PDB entry 8TES | electron microscopy, 3.27 A resolution | chains T and U of the 24 polymer chains in the assembly

[Chain T]
Name: Triplex capsid protein 1
Organism: Human herpesvirus 5 strain AD169
Reference sequence: P16783 (TRX1_HCMVA); numbering as in UniProt (aligned over 1-290)
Sequence (290 residues; each row starts with the number of its first residue):
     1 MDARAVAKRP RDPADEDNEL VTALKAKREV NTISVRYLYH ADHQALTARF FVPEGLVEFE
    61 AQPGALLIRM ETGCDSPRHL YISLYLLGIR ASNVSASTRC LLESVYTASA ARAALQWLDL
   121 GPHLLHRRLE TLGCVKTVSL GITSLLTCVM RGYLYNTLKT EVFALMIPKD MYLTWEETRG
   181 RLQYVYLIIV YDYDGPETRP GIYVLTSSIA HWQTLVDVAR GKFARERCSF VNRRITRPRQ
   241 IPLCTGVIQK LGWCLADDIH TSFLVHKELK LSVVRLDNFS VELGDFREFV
Disordered / not traced: 1-43, 155-161

[Chain U]
Name: Triplex capsid protein 2
Organism: Human herpesvirus 5 strain AD169
Reference sequence: P16728 (TRX2_HCMVA); residues 1-306 here = UniProt positions 1-306
Sequence (306 residues; numbered 1 to 306; the number before each row is that of its first residue):
     1 MAAMEANIFC TFDHKLSIAD VGKLTKLVAA VVPIPQRLHL IKHYQLGLHQ FVDHTRGYVR
    61 LRGLLRNMTL TLMRRVEGNQ ILLHVPTHGL LYTVLNTGPV TWEKGDALCV LPPLFHGPLA
   121 RENLLTLGQW ELVLPWIVPM PLALEINQRL LIMGLFSLDR SYEEVKAAVQ QLQTITFRDA
   181 TFTIPDPVID QHLLIDMKTA CLSMSMVANL ASELTMTYVR KLALEDSSML LVKCQELLMR
   241 LDRERSVGEP RTPARPQHVS PDDEIARLSA LFVMLRQLDD LIREQVVFTV CDVSPDNKSA
   301 TCIFKG
Disordered / not traced: 1-3, 243-253

[How chain T and chain U interact]
Residue-residue contacts (28; chain T residue first):
  Arg181(T) - Glu5(U)  salt bridge
  Leu182(T) - Met4(U)  hydrophobic
  His211(T) - Arg66(U)  hydrogen bond (side chain-backbone)
  His211(T) - Asn67(U)
  Trp212(T) - Asp280(U)
  Gln213(T) - Asp280(U)  hydrogen bond (side chain-backbone)
  Gln213(T) - Arg283(U)  hydrogen bond (side chain-backbone)
  Thr214(T) - Asn67(U)  hydrogen bond
  Asp217(T) - His192(U)  salt bridge
  Arg220(T) - Thr199(U)
  Arg220(T) - Gln277(U)  hydrogen bond
  Arg227(T) - Leu202(U)
  Phe230(T) - Met206(U)  hydrophobic
  Val231(T) - Leu202(U)  hydrophobic
  Arg234(T) - Met206(U)
  Arg234(T) - Asn209(U)  hydrogen bond
  Ile241(T) - Asp263(U)
  Ile241(T) - Arg267(U)
  Ile241(T) - Ala270(U)  hydrophobic
  Pro242(T) - Ala270(U)
  Leu243(T) - Ser269(U)
  Leu243(T) - Val273(U)
  Trp253(T) - Met4(U)  hydrophobic
  Glu288(T) - Arg276(U)  salt bridge
  Glu288(T) - Gln277(U)  hydrogen bond (backbone-side chain)
  Phe289(T) - Gln277(U)
  Val290(T) - Met274(U)  hydrophobic
  Val290(T) - Gln277(U)
Other interface residues (no listed pair), chain T (21 interface residues in all): Ile209, Cys244
Other interface residues (no listed pair), chain U (25 interface residues in all): Arg37, Ile195, Ser203, Leu210, Ala266, Gln285

[In short]
21 residues of chain T and 25 residues of chain U are in contact; the contacts include 7 hydrogen bonds and 3
salt bridges. Polar contacts include Arg181(T)-Glu5(U), Asp217(T)-His192(U) and Glu288(T)-Arg276(U).
Chain T is Triplex capsid protein 1 and chain U is Triplex capsid protein 2, both from Human herpesvirus 5
strain AD169; the structure, Human cytomegalovirus portal vertex, virion configuration 2 (VC2), was determined
by electron microscopy together with 8TEP, 8TET, 8TEU and 8TEW from the same study.
